Entry 7M09 (X-ray diffraction, 1.65 A resolution); this record covers chains A and U of the 5 polymer chains in the assembly.

[Chain A]
Molecule: DNA polymerase lambda
From: Homo sapiens
Notes: EC 2.7.7.7, 4.2.99.-
UniProt: Q9UGP5 (DPOLL_HUMAN); residue numbers follow UniProt; this construct covers 234-575
Chain sequence (346 residues; numbered 230 to 575; the number before each row is that of its first residue):
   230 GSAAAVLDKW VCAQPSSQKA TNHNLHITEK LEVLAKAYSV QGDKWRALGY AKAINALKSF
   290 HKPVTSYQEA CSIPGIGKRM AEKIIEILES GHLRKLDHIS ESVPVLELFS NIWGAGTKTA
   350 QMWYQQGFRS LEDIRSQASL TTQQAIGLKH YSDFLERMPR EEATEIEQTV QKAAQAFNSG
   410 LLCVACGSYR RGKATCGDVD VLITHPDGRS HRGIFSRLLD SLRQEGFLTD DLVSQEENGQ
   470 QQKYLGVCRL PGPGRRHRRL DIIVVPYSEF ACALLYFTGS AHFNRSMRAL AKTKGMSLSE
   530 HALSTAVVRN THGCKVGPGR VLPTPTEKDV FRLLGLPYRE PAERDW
Not modelled in the structure: 230-235, 538-546
Sequence notes: expression tag (230-233)
Reported in the primary citation:
  - binding site for the 5-nt DNA strand: Arg514, Arg517, Lys521
  - binding site for the 6-nt DNA strand (chain U): Gln471, Lys472, Arg517, Leu527, His530
  - contacts within the chain: Arg517-Glu529 (water-mediated contact)
  - conformationally variable residues (side-chain flip): Lys472, Glu529
  - mutagenesis - R538A, H541A, K544A: decreased catalytic activity on blunt-end DSB
  - mutagenesis - H541A/K544A: decreased catalytic activity on blunt end
  - mutagenesis - K544A: unchanged catalytic activity on complementary DSB

[Chain U]
Molecule: 6-nt DNA strand
Sequence (6 nucleotides; row label = number of the first residue in the row):
     1 GCACTG

[Interface between chain A and chain U]
Pairs across the interface (18):
  Val462(A) - DC4(U)  sugar contact
  Gln464(A) - DC4(U)  phosphate contact
  Gln464(A) - DT5(U)  phosphate contact
  Gln470(A) - DC4(U)  phosphate contact
  Gln471(A) - DA3(U)  hydrogen bond to the phosphate
  Gln471(A) - DC4(U)  hydrogen bond to the phosphate
  Lys472(A) - DA3(U)  hydrogen bond to the base
  Lys472(A) - DC4(U)  hydrogen bond to the phosphate
  Tyr505(A) - DG1(U)  base contact
  Arg517(A) - DG1(U)  hydrogen bond to the base
  Ser526(A) - DG1(U)  sugar contact
  Leu527(A) - DG1(U)  phosphate contact
  Ser528(A) - DG1(U)  phosphate contact
  Ser528(A) - DC2(U)  sugar contact
  Glu529(A) - DC2(U)  sugar contact
  Glu529(A) - DA3(U)  sugar contact
  His530(A) - DC2(U)  phosphate contact
  His530(A) - DA3(U)  salt bridge to the phosphate
Also at the interface, not in a pair above, chain A (15 interface residues in all): Thr371, Gln372, Ser463
Also at the interface, not in a pair above, chain U (6 interface residues in all): DG6

[In short]
15 residues of chain A and 6 residues of chain U are in contact, with 5 hydrogen bonds and 1 salt bridge.
Polar contacts include Lys472(A)-DA3(U), Arg517(A)-DG1(U) and Gln471(A)-DA3(U). The paper reports a binding
site for the 6-nt DNA strand (chain U) at Gln471(A), Lys472(A) and Arg517(A) among others; R538A, H541A and
K544A of chain A reduce catalytic activity on blunt-end DSB.
Chain A is DNA polymerase lambda (Homo sapiens) and chain U is a 6-nt DNA strand; the structure, Pre-catalytic
quaternary complex of DNA Polymerase Lambda with blunt-ended DSB substrate and incoming dUMPNPP, was
determined by X-ray diffraction together with 7M07, 7M0A, 7M0B, 7M0D and 7M0E from the same study.
